PDB entry 7USQ | X-ray diffraction, 2.71 A resolution | chains A and C of the 6 polymer chains in the assembly

Chain A (and C):
Molecule: Caspase-3 subunit p17
From: Homo sapiens
Notes: EC 3.4.22.56; chain C of this document is another copy of the same molecule, construct and numbering; everything in this record applies to it too
UniProtKB: P42574 (CASP3_HUMAN); numbering as in UniProt (aligned over 29-175)
Amino-acid sequence (147 residues; each row starts with the number of its first residue):
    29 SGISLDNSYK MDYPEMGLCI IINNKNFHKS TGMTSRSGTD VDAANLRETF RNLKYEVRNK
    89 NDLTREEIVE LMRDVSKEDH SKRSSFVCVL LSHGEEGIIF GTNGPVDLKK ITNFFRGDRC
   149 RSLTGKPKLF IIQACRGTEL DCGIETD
Disordered / not traced: 29-33, 175 (chain C: 29-34, 174-175)
Curated features (UniProtKB/Swiss-Prot):
  - active site: His121, Cys163
  - modified residue: Cys163 (S-nitrosocysteine)

Chain A / chain C interface:
Residue-residue contacts - 8 pairs, chain A then chain C:
  Gly145(A) - Ile172(C)
  Asp146(A) - Ile172(C)
  Arg149(A) - Ile172(C)
  Arg149(A) - Glu173(C)
  Thr152(A) - Ile172(C)
  Ile172(A) - Asp146(C)
  Ile172(A) - Arg149(C)
  Glu173(A) - Arg149(C)
Also at the interface, not in a pair above, chain A (7 interface residues in all): Glu167
Also at the interface, not in a pair above, chain C (9 interface residues in all): Lys137, Arg144, Gly145, Thr152, Gly171

In short:
Chain A and chain C form an interface of 7 and 9 residues respectively. From UniProt: active-site residues
His121(A) and Cys163(A) on chain A.
Both chains are Caspase-3 subunit p17 (Homo sapiens). Entry 7USQ (Crystal Structure of Caspase-3 with Peptide
Inhibitor AcDVPD-CHO) was determined by X-ray diffraction together with 7RNA, 7RNG, 7USO and 7USP from the
same study.
